PDB entry 6XAS | electron microscopy, 3.80 A resolution | chains R and I of the 15 polymer chains in the assembly

[Chain R]
Molecule: 60-nt RNA strand
Sequence (60 nucleotides; each row starts with the number of its first residue):
     1 CCGCACCUCC UCAAACGCUA CCUCGACCAG CCUCCCUCCC GCAUUCAAAG CGGAGAGGUA
Disordered / not traced: 9-50
Bound ions: Mg2+: A60 (shared with 2 residues of chain J)

[Chain I]
Name: DNA-directed RNA polymerase subunit beta
From: Escherichia coli (strain K12)
Notes: EC 2.7.7.6
UniProtKB: P0A8V2 (RPOB_ECOLI); numbering as in UniProt (aligned over 1-1342)
Chain sequence (1342 residues; numbered 1 to 1342; the number before each row is that of its first residue):
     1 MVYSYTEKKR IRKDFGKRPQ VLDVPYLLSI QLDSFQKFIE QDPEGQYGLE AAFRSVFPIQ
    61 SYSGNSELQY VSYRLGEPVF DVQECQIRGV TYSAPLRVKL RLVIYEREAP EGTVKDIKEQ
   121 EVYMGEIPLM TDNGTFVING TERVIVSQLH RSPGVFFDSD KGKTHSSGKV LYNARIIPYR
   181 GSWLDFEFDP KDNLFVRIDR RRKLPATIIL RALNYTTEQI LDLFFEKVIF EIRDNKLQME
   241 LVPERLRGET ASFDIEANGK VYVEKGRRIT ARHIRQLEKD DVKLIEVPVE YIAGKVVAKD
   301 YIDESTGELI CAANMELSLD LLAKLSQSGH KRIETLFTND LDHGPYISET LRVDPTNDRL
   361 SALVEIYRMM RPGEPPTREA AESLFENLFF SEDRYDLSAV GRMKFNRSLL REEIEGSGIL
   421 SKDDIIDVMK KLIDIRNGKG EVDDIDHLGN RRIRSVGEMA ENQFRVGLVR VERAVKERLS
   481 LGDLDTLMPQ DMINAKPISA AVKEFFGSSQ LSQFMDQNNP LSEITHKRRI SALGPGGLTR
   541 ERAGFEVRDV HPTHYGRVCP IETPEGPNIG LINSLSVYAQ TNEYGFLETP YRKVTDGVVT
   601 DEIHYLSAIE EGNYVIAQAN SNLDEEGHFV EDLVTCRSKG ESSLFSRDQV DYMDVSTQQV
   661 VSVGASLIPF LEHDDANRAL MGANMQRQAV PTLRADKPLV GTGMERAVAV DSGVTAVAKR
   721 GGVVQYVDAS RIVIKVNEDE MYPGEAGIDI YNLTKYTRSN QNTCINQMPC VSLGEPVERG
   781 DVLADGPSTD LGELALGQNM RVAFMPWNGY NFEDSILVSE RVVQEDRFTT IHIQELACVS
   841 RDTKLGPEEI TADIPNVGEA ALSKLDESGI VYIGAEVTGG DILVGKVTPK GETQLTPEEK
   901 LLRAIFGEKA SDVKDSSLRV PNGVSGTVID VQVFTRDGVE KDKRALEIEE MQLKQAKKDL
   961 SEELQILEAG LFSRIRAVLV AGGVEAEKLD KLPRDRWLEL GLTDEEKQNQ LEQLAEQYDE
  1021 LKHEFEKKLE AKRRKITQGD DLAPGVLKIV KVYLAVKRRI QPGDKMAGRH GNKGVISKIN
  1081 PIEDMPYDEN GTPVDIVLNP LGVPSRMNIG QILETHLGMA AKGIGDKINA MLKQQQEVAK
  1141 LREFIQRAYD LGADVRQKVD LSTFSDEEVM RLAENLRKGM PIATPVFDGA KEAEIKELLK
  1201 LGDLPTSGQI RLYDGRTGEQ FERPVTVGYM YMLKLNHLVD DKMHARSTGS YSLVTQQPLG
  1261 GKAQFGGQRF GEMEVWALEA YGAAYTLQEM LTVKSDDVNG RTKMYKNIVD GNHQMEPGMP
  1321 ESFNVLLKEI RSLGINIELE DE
Disordered / not traced: 983-1001
Swiss-Prot annotation at these positions:
  - modified residue (N6-acetyllysine): Lys-1022, Lys-1200
  - mutagenesis: Ile-561 (I561S: Resistant to antibiotics salinamide A and B), Ile-569 (I569S: Resistant to antibiotics salinamide A and B), Ala-665 (A665E: Resistant to antibiotics salinamide A and B), Asp-675 (D675A/G: Resistant to antibiotics salinamide A and B), Asn-677 (N677H/K: Resistant to antibiotics salinamide A and B), Leu-680 (L680M: Resistant to antibiotics salinamide A and B), Glu-813 (E813K: Disrupts the enzyme's active center)

[Interface between chain R and chain I]
Pairs across the interface (21):
  C51(R) / Tyr-1251(I)  base contact
  C51(R) / Ser-1252(I)  sugar contact
  C51(R) / Leu-1253(I)  hydrogen bond to the sugar
  C51(R) / Leu-1259(I)  base contact
  G52(R) / Ser-1252(I)  hydrogen bond to the phosphate
  G55(R) / Gln-510(I)  phosphate contact
  A56(R) / Gln-510(I)  phosphate contact
  A56(R) / Gln-513(I)  sugar contact
  A56(R) / Arg-540(I)  salt bridge to the phosphate
  G57(R) / Arg-540(I)  salt bridge to the phosphate
  G57(R) / Asn-568(I)  phosphate contact
  G57(R) / Ile-572(I)  phosphate contact
  G58(R) / Pro-564(I)  phosphate contact
  G58(R) / Asn-568(I)  phosphate contact
  G58(R) / Gln-688(I)  phosphate contact
  G58(R) / His-1237(I)  sugar contact
  U59(R) / Gln-688(I)  hydrogen bond to the phosphate
  U59(R) / Lys-1065(I)  hydrogen bond to the phosphate
  U59(R) / His-1237(I)  sugar contact
  A60(R) / Lys-1065(I)  salt bridge to the phosphate
  A60(R) / Lys-1073(I)  salt bridge to the phosphate
Other interface residues (no listed pair), chain I (17 interface residues in all): Leu-533, Glu-565, Arg-687

[Summary]
The interface between chain R and chain I involves 8 residues on one side and 17 on the other; the contacts
include 4 hydrogen bonds and 4 salt bridges. Polar contacts include C51(R)/Leu-1253(I), G52(R)/Ser-1252(I) and
U59(R)/Gln-688(I). UniProt lists 7 mutagenesis sites on chain I.
Here chain R is a 60-nt RNA strand and chain I is DNA-directed RNA polymerase subunit beta (Escherichia coli
(strain K12)). Entry 6XAS (CryoEM Structure of E. coli Rho-dependent Transcription Pre-termination Complex)
was determined by electron microscopy together with 6XAV from the same study.
